Entry 8V6G (electron microscopy, 11.16 A resolution (very low resolution: no residue pairs are listed; an interface is given only as per-side residue counts)); this record covers chains A and C of the 6 polymer chains in the assembly.

Chain A:
Molecule: DNA polymerase alpha catalytic subunit
Organism: Xenopus laevis
Notes: EC 2.7.7.7
UniProtKB: Q9DE46 (DPOLA_XENLA); numbering as in UniProt (aligned over 335-1458)
Chain sequence (1127 residues; each row starts with the number of its first residue):
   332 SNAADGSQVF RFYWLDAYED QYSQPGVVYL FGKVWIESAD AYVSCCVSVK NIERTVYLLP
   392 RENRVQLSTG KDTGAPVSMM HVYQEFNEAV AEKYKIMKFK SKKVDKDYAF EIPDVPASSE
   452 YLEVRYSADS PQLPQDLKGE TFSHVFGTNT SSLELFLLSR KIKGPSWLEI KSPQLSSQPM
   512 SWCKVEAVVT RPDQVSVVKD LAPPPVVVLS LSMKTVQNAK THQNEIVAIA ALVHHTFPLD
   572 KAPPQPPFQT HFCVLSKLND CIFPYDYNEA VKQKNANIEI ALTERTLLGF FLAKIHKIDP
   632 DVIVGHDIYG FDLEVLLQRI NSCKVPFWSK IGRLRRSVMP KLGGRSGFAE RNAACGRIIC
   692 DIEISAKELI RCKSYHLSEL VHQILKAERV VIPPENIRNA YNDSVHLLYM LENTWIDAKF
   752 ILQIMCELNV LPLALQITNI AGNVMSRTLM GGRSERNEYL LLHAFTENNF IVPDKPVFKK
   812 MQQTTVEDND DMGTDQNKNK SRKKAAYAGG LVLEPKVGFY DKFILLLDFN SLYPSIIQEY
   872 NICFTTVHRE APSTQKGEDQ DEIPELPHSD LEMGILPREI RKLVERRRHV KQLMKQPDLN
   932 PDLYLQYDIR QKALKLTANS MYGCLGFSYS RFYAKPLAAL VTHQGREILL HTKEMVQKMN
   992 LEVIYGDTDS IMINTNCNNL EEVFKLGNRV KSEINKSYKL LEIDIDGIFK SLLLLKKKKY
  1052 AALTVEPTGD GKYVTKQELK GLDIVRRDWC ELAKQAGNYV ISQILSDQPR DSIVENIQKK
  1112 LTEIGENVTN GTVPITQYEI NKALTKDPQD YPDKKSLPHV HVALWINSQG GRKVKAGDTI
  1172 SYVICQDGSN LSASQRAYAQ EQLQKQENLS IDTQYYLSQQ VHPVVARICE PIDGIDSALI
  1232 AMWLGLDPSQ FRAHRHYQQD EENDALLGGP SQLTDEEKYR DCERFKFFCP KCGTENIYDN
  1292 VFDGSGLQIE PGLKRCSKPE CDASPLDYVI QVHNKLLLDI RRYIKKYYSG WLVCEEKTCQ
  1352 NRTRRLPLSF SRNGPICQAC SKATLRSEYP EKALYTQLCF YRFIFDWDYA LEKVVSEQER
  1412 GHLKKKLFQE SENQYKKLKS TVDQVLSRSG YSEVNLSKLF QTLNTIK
Disordered / not traced: 332-338, 809-835, 883-891, 1243-1270, 1453-1458
Sequence notes: expression tag (332-334)
Ion coordination: Mg2+: Asp-859, Phe-860, Asp-1000 (together with 2'-deoxyguanosine-5'-triphosphate); Zn2+ site 1: Cys-1280, Cys-1283, Cys-1307, Cys-1312; Zn2+ site 2: Cys-1345, Cys-1350, Cys-1368, Cys-1371
Ligand contacts: 2'-deoxyguanosine-5'-triphosphate (DGT): Asp-859, Phe-860, Asn-861, Ser-862, Leu-863, Tyr-864, Pro-865, Arg-918, Lys-922, Lys-946, Leu-947, Asn-950, Tyr-953, Gly-954, Asp-1000
Curated features (UniProtKB/Swiss-Prot):
  - zinc finger: Cys-1280 to Pro-1310 (CysA-type)
  - motif: Cys-1345 to Cys-1371 (CysB motif)
  - binding site (Zn(2+)): Cys-1280, Cys-1283, Cys-1307, Cys-1312, Cys-1345, Cys-1350, Cys-1368, Cys-1371

Chain C:
Molecule: DNA primase large subunit
Organism: Xenopus laevis
UniProtKB: A0A1L8G3G3 (A0A1L8G3G3_XENLA); numbering as in UniProt (aligned over 1-513)
Chain sequence (513 residues; each row starts with the number of its first residue):
     1 MLFSRDRKYR HNTRLTGDRK GDLYPSSLQF YQHPPTENIS LIEFETFAIE RLKLLKAVEN
    61 LGVSYVKNSE EYSKKLELEL RKLKFPYRPL HEEISDDVYD LRRKDHISHF ILRLAYCQSE
   121 DLRRWFIQQE MDLFKFRFGL LTKESVQEFL KLNDLQYVAI SEDEKNMHKE DLMNSSFGLS
   181 LTKMEDTEFY KVPFQAALDL VRPRKVFLWR GFAFIPHKDI VSIVLNDFRA KLSKALALSA
   241 RSLPVVQSDE RLQPLLNHLS HSYIGQDFSS QSNTGKISLE QIDGFAAKSF PLCMRQLHKS
   301 LRENHHLRHG GRMQYGLFLK GIGLTLEQAL QFWRLEFTKG KVDSEKFDKV YAYSIRHNYG
   361 KEGKRTDYTP YSCMKVILSN PPSQGDYHGC PFRHSDPELL KQKLQSFKVP SSGINQILEL
   421 VKGMHYQLAC QKYFELTHSV DDCGFSLNHP NQYFAESQKL LTGSREIKKE QTARDSPAVT
   481 ASQLSSSSSS ASIPKSQSSA PEMEDLEQIF SEY
Disordered / not traced: 1-15, 265-276, 463-513
Ion coordination: 4Fe-4S cluster Fe: Cys-293, Cys-373, Cys-390, Cys-430
Ligand contacts: 4Fe-4S cluster (SF4): Pro-291, Leu-292, Cys-293, Cys-373, Val-376, Cys-390, Pro-391, Phe-392, Tyr-426, Gln-427, Cys-430, Leu-447, Pro-450

Chain A / chain C interface:
At this resolution (11 A) residue pairs are not listed: 14 residues of chain A and 20 of chain C lie at the interface.

Summary:
Chain A and chain C form an interface of 14 and 20 residues respectively. Ligands of chain A:
2'-deoxyguanosine-5'-triphosphate. Chain C binds 4Fe-4S cluster. Asp-859(A), Phe-860(A) and Asp-1000(A) form
the Mg2+ site. From UniProt: 8 Zn2+-binding residues on chain A.
Chain A is DNA polymerase alpha catalytic subunit and chain C is DNA primase large subunit, both from Xenopus
laevis; the structure, DNA initiation complex (configuration 1) of Xenopus laevis DNA polymerase
alpha-primase, was determined by electron microscopy together with 8G99, 8G9F, 8G9L, 8G9N, 8G9O, 8UCU and 8
further entries from the same study.
